7TGK - chains D and C; structure by X-ray diffraction, 2.30 A resolution.

== Chain D (and C) ==
Molecule: Desferrioxamine synthetase DesD
Organism: Streptomyces griseoflavus
Notes: chain C of this document is another copy of the same molecule, construct and numbering; everything in this record applies to it too
Chain sequence (612 residues; each row starts with the number of its first residue; numbers below 1 keep their minus sign (Met-19 is residue -19)):
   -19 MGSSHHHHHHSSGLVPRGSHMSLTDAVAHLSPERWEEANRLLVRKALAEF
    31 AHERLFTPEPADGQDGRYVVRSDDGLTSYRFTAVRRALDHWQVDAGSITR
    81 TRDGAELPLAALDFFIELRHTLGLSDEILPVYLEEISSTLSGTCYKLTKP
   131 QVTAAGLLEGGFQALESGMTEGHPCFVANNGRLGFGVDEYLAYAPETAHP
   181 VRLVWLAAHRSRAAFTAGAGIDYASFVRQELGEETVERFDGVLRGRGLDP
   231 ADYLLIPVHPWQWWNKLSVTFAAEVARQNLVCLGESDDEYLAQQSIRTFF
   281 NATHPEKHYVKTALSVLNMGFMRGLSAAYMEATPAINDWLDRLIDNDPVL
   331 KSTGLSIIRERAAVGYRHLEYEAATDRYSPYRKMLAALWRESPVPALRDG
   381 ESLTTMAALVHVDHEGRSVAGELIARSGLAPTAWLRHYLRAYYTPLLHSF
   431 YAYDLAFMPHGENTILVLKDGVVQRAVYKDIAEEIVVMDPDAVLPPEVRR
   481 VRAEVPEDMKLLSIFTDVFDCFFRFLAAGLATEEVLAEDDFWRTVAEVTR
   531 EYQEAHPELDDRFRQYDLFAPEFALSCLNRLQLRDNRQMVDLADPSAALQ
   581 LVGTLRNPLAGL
Not modelled in the structure: -19 to -1 (chain C: -19 to -1, 592)
Ion coordination: Mg2+ site 1: Glu442, Asn443, Asp460 (together with ATP); Mg2+ site 2: Asp460, Glu463, Glu464 (together with ATP)
Residues lining bound ligands:
  - ATP (adenosine-5'-triphosphate): Gly152, His153, Pro154, Asn159, Asn160, Gln274, Ser275, Ile276, Arg277, Thr278, Lys291, Asn298, Met299, Arg303, Arg370, Ala387, His440, Gly441, Glu442, Asn443, Lys459, Asp460, Glu463, Glu464
  - B3P (2-[3-(2-hydroxy-1,1-dihydroxymethyl-ethylamino)-propylamino]-2-hydroxymethyl-propane-1,3-diol): Asp321, Asp325, Lys331, Ile337, Arg339, Glu371
Reported in the primary citation:
  - binding site for ATP: His153, Ser275, Arg277, Thr278, Lys291, Asn298, Met299, Arg303, Arg370, His440, Glu442, Asn443, Asp460, Glu463, Glu464

== Chain D / chain C interface ==
Pairs across the interface (87; chain D residue first):
  His0(D) - Gly264(C)
  Ser2(D) - Trp244(C)
  Leu3(D) - Val184(C)  hydrophobic
  Leu3(D) - Trp243(C)
  Leu3(D) - Trp244(C)  hydrophobic
  Leu3(D) - Cys262(C)  hydrophobic
  Leu3(D) - Gly264(C)
  Leu3(D) - Glu265(C)
  Thr4(D) - Cys262(C)
  Ala6(D) - Trp244(C)  hydrophobic
  Val7(D) - Trp243(C)  hydrophobic
  Leu10(D) - Ser248(C)
  Leu10(D) - Ala256(C)
  Ser11(D) - Ala256(C)
  Pro12(D) - Ala256(C)
  Pro12(D) - Gln258(C)
  Trp15(D) - Ala253(C)  hydrophobic
  Trp15(D) - Ala256(C)  hydrophobic
  Trp15(D) - Arg257(C)
  Asp93(D) - Glu350(C)
  Ile96(D) - Glu350(C)
  Arg99(D) - Ala353(C)  hydrogen bond (side chain-backbone)
  Arg99(D) - Ala354(C)
  Leu109(D) - Ala354(C)  hydrophobic
  Pro110(D) - Tyr351(C)  hydrogen bond (backbone-side chain)
  Pro110(D) - Thr355(C)
  Pro110(D) - Tyr361(C)  hydrophobic
  Val111(D) - Tyr361(C)
  Leu113(D) - Tyr351(C)
  Leu113(D) - Ala354(C)  hydrophobic
  Glu114(D) - Thr250(C)  hydrogen bond
  Glu114(D) - Tyr351(C)
  Glu114(D) - Tyr361(C)  hydrogen bond
  Ser118(D) - Val249(C)
  Ser121(D) - Ala252(C)
  Phe165(D) - Val249(C)
  Gly166(D) - Trp244(C)
  Gly166(D) - Asn245(C)
  Val167(D) - Trp244(C)  hydrogen bond (backbone-backbone)
  Val167(D) - Ser248(C)
  Val167(D) - Val249(C)
  Asp168(D) - Trp244(C)
  Trp243(D) - Leu3(C)
  Trp243(D) - Val7(C)  hydrophobic
  Trp244(D) - Leu3(C)  hydrophobic
  Trp244(D) - Ala6(C)  hydrophobic
  Trp244(D) - Gly166(C)
  Trp244(D) - Val167(C)  hydrogen bond (backbone-backbone)
  Trp244(D) - Asp168(C)
  Asn245(D) - Gly166(C)
  Ser248(D) - Val7(C)
  Ser248(D) - Leu10(C)
  Ser248(D) - Val167(C)
  Val249(D) - Ser118(C)
  Val249(D) - Phe165(C)
  Val249(D) - Val167(C)
  Thr250(D) - Glu114(C)
  Thr250(D) - Ser117(C)
  Ala252(D) - Leu10(C)  hydrophobic
  Ala252(D) - Ser121(C)
  Ala253(D) - Trp15(C)  hydrophobic
  Ala253(D) - Leu92(C)  hydrophobic
  Ala256(D) - Leu10(C)
  Ala256(D) - Ser11(C)
  Ala256(D) - Pro12(C)
  Ala256(D) - Trp15(C)  hydrophobic
  Arg257(D) - Trp15(C)
  Gln258(D) - Pro12(C)
  Cys262(D) - Thr4(C)
  Leu263(D) - His0(C)
  Gly264(D) - His0(C)
  Gly264(D) - Leu3(C)
  Glu265(D) - Leu3(C)
  Glu350(D) - Asp93(C)
  Glu350(D) - Ile96(C)
  Tyr351(D) - Pro110(C)  hydrogen bond (side chain-backbone)
  Tyr351(D) - Leu113(C)
  Tyr351(D) - Glu114(C)  hydrogen bond (side chain-backbone)
  Ala353(D) - Arg99(C)  hydrogen bond (backbone-side chain)
  Ala354(D) - Arg99(C)
  Ala354(D) - Leu109(C)  hydrophobic
  Ala354(D) - Pro110(C)
  Ala354(D) - Leu113(C)  hydrophobic
  Thr355(D) - Pro110(C)
  Tyr361(D) - Pro110(C)  hydrophobic
  Tyr361(D) - Val111(C)
  Tyr361(D) - Glu114(C)  hydrogen bond
Also at the interface, not in a pair above, chain D (50 interface residues in all): Leu92, Ser117, Glu169, Val184, Val255
Also at the interface, not in a pair above, chain C (50 interface residues in all): Ser2, Glu169, Val255, Leu263

== In short ==
Chain D and chain C each contribute 50 residues to their interface, with 10 hydrogen bonds. Among the polar
pairs are Arg99(D)-Ala353(C), Pro110(D)-Tyr351(C) and Glu114(D)-Thr250(C). Chain D binds ATP and compound B3P.
From the paper: a binding site for ATP at His153(D), Ser275(D) and Arg277(D) among others.
Chain D and chain C are both Desferrioxamine synthetase DesD (Streptomyces griseoflavus); the structure,
Crystal structure of ATP bound DesD, the desferrioxamine synthetase from the Streptomyces griseoflavus
ferrimycin biosynthetic pathway, was determined by X-ray diffraction (same publication as 7TGJ, 7TGL and
7TGM).
